PDB entry 3HD7 | X-ray diffraction, 3.40 A resolution | chains A and C of the 4 polymer chains in the assembly

[Chain A]
Name: Vesicle-associated membrane protein 2
Organism: Rattus norvegicus
Notes: fragment: C-terminal fragment
UniProtKB: P63045 (VAMP2_RAT); numbering as in UniProt (aligned over 30-116)
Amino-acid sequence (91 residues; each row starts with the number of its first residue):
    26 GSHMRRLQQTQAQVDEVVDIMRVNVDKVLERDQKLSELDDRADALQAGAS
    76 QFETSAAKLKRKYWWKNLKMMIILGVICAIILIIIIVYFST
Sequence notes: expression tag (26-29)
Ligand contacts: glycylglycylglycine (GGG): W89, N92, L93, M96
Swiss-Prot annotation at these positions:
  - region: N92 to T116 (Required for interaction with SEPT8)
  - site ((Microbial infection) Cleavage): Q58, K59, K59, L60, R66, A67, Q76, F77, A81, A82

[Chain C]
Name: Synaptosomal-associated protein 25
Organism: Rattus norvegicus
Notes: fragment: N-terminal fragment
UniProtKB: P60881 (SNP25_RAT); numbering as in UniProt (aligned over 7-83)
Amino-acid sequence (80 residues; numbered 4 to 83; the number before each row is that of its first residue):
     4 GSHMRNELEEMQRRADQLADESLESTRRMLQLVEESKDAGIRTLVMLDEQ
    54 GEQLDRVEEGMNHINQDMKEAEKNLKDLGK
Disordered / not traced: 4-7, 83
Sequence notes: expression tag (4-6)

[Chain A / chain C interface]
Residue-residue contacts - 5 pairs, chain A then chain C:
  R56(A) - L50(C)
  R56(A) - Q53(C)  hydrogen bond
  L70(A) - M64(C)  hydrophobic
  F77(A) - A74(C)  hydrophobic
  L84(A) - L81(C)  hydrophobic
Interface residues without a listed pair, chain A (5 interface residues in all): L63
Interface residues without a listed pair, chain C (7 interface residues in all): V60, L78

[Summary]
The interface between chain A and chain C involves 5 residues on one side and 7 on the other; the contacts
include 1 hydrogen bond. The hydrogen-bonded pair is R56(A)-Q53(C). Ligands of chain A: glycylglycylglycine.
Here chain A is Vesicle-associated membrane protein 2 and chain C is Synaptosomal-associated protein 25, both
from Rattus norvegicus. Entry 3HD7 (HELICAL EXTENSION OF THE NEURONAL SNARE COMPLEX INTO THE MEMBRANE,
spacegroup C 1 2 1) was determined by X-ray diffraction, deposited together with 3IPD.
